Entry 8WVG (electron microscopy, 3.18 A resolution); this record covers chains L and A of the 3 polymer chains in the assembly.

== Chain L ==
Protein: FabL
From: Mus musculus
Chain sequence (220 residues; row label = number of the first residue in the row; numbers below 1 keep their minus sign (Ala-5 is residue -5)):
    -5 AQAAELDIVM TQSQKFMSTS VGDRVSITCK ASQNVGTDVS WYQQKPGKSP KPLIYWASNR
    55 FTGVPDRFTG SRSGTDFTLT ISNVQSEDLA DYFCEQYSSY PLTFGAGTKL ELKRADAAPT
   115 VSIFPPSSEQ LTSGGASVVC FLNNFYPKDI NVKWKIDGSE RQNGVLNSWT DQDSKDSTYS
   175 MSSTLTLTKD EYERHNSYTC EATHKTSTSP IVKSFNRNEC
Unresolved in the structure: -5 to 0, 214
Cystine bridges: Cys23-Cys88, Cys134-Cys194

== Chain A ==
Protein: Synaptic vesicular amine transporter
From: Homo sapiens
Reference sequence: Q05940 (VMAT2_HUMAN); numbering as in UniProt (aligned over 1-514)
Chain sequence (514 residues; numbered 1 to 514; the number before each row is that of its first residue):
     1 MALSELALVR WLQESRRSRK LILFIVFLAL LLDNMLLTVV VPIIPSYLYS IKHEKNATEI
    61 QTARPVHTAS ISDSFQSIFS YYDNSTMVTG NATRDLTLHQ TATQHMVTNA SAVPSDCPSE
   121 DKDLLNENVQ VGLLFASKAT VQLITNPFIG LLTNRIGYPI PIFAGFCIMF VSTIMFAFSS
   181 SYAFLLIARS LQGIGSSCSS VAGMGMLASV YTDDEERGNV MGIALGGLAM GVLVGPPFGS
   241 VLYEFVGKTA PFLVLAALVL LDGAIQLFVL QPSRVQPESQ KGTPLTTLLK DPYILIAAGS
   301 ICFANMGIAM LEPALPIWMM ETMCSRKWQL GVAFLPASIS YLIGTNIFGI LAHKMGRWLC
   361 ALLGMIIVGV SILCIPFAKN IYGLIAPNFG VGFAIGMVDS SMMPIMGYLV DLRHVSVYGS
   421 VYAIADVAFC MGYAIGPSAG GAIAKAIGFP WLMTIIGIID ILFAPLCFFL RSPPAKEEKM
   481 AILMDHNCPI KTKMYTQNNI QSYPIGEDEE SESD
Unresolved in the structure: 1-6, 49-124, 477-514
Ligand contacts: tetrabenazine (XEQ; (3S,11BR)-9,10-dimethoxy-3-(2-methylpropyl)-1,3,4,6,7,11B-hexahydrobenzo[a]quinolizin-2-one): Leu37, Thr38, Val40, Val41, Ile44, Leu134, Phe135, Arg189, Leu228, Val232, Ile308, Glu312, Phe334, Ala337, Ser338, Tyr341, Phe429, Tyr433
Swiss-Prot annotation at these positions:
  - binding site (serotonin): Leu228, Val232, Asn305, Ile308, Glu312, Phe334, Tyr341, Asp399, Tyr433
  - modified residue (Phosphoserine): Ser511, Ser513
  - glycosylation (N-linked (GlcNAc...) asparagine): Asn84, Asn91
  - natural variant: Pro387 (P387L: In PKDYS2)
  - mutagenesis: Asp33 (D33A: Abolishes dopamine uptake; D33N: Abolishes dopamine uptake. Abolishes serotonin uptake), Asn34 (N34A: Abolishes binding to reserpine. Reduces binding to dihydrotetrabenazine. Reduces serotonin uptake; N34D: Abolishes binding to dihydrotetrabenazine. Reduces serotonin uptake ...), Leu37 (L37A: Abolishes binding to dihydrotetrabenazine; L37F: Reduces sensitivity to tetrabenazine. Reduces fluorescent false neurotransmitter FFN206 uptake. Abolishes binding to dihydrotetrabenazine ...), Thr38 (T38A: Abolishes binding to dihydrotetrabenazine. Abolishes dopamine uptake), Val41 (V41A: Abolishes binding to dihydrotetrabenazine. Reduces dopamine uptake), Pro45 (P45A: Abolishes dopamine uptake), Glu127 (E127A: Reduces serotonin uptake), Phe135 (F135A: Abolishes binding to dihydrotetrabenazine. Reduces sensitivity to tetrabenazine. Abolishes FFN206 uptake. Abolishes binding to dihydrotetrabenazine. Abolishes serotonin uptake), Lys138 (K138A: Reduces dopamine uptake. Abolishes binding to dihydrotetrabenazine. Abolishes serotonin uptake), Arg189 (R189A: Abolishes binding to dihydrotetrabenazine. Abolishes serotonin uptake; R189K: Abolishes binding to dihydrotetrabenazine. Abolishes binding to tetrabenazine. Abolishes serotonin uptake ...), Ser196 (S196A: Reduces dopamine uptake), Met204 (M204A: Reduces dopamine uptake), 27 further mutagenesis entries in UniProt
Reported in the primary citation:
  - binding site for tetrabenazine: Leu37, Val40, Val41, Phe135, Arg189, Val232, Glu312, Phe334, Ala337, Phe429, Tyr433

== How chain L and chain A interact ==
Pairs across the interface (13):
  Gly30(L) - Arg19(A)
  Gly30(L) - Glu216(A)
  Thr31(L) - Arg19(A)  hydrogen bond (backbone-side chain)
  Thr31(L) - Asp213(A)
  Thr31(L) - Glu216(A)  hydrogen bond
  Asp32(L) - Arg19(A)  salt bridge
  Trp50(L) - Arg19(A)
  Trp50(L) - Val210(A)
  Asn53(L) - Thr212(A)
  Arg66(L) - Asp213(A)  salt bridge
  Tyr91(L) - Arg16(A)
  Tyr94(L) - Arg16(A)
  Leu96(L) - Arg16(A)
Also at the interface, not in a pair above, chain L (10 interface residues in all): Ser52
Also at the interface, not in a pair above, chain A (8 interface residues in all): Ser15, Glu215

== Summary ==
The interface between chain L and chain A involves 10 residues on one side and 8 on the other, with 2 hydrogen
bonds and 2 salt bridges. Polar pairs include Asp32(L)-Arg19(A), Arg66(L)-Asp213(A) and Thr31(L)-Arg19(A).
Ligands of chain A: tetrabenazine. From the paper: a binding site for tetrabenazine at Leu37(A), Val40(A) and
Val41(A) among others.
Here chain L is FabL (Mus musculus) and chain A is Synaptic vesicular amine transporter (Homo sapiens). Entry
8WVG (Human VMAT2 in complex with tetrabenazine) was determined by electron microscopy, deposited together
with 8WRD and 8WRE.
